Entry 7LIV (electron microscopy, 3.60 A resolution); this record covers chains C and r of the 12 polymer chains in the assembly.

Chain C:
Molecule: Major capsid protein
From: Human cytomegalovirus (strain AD169)
Reference sequence: P16729 (MCP_HCMVA); residues 1-1370 here = UniProt positions 1-1370
Amino-acid sequence (1370 residues; each row starts with the number of its first residue):
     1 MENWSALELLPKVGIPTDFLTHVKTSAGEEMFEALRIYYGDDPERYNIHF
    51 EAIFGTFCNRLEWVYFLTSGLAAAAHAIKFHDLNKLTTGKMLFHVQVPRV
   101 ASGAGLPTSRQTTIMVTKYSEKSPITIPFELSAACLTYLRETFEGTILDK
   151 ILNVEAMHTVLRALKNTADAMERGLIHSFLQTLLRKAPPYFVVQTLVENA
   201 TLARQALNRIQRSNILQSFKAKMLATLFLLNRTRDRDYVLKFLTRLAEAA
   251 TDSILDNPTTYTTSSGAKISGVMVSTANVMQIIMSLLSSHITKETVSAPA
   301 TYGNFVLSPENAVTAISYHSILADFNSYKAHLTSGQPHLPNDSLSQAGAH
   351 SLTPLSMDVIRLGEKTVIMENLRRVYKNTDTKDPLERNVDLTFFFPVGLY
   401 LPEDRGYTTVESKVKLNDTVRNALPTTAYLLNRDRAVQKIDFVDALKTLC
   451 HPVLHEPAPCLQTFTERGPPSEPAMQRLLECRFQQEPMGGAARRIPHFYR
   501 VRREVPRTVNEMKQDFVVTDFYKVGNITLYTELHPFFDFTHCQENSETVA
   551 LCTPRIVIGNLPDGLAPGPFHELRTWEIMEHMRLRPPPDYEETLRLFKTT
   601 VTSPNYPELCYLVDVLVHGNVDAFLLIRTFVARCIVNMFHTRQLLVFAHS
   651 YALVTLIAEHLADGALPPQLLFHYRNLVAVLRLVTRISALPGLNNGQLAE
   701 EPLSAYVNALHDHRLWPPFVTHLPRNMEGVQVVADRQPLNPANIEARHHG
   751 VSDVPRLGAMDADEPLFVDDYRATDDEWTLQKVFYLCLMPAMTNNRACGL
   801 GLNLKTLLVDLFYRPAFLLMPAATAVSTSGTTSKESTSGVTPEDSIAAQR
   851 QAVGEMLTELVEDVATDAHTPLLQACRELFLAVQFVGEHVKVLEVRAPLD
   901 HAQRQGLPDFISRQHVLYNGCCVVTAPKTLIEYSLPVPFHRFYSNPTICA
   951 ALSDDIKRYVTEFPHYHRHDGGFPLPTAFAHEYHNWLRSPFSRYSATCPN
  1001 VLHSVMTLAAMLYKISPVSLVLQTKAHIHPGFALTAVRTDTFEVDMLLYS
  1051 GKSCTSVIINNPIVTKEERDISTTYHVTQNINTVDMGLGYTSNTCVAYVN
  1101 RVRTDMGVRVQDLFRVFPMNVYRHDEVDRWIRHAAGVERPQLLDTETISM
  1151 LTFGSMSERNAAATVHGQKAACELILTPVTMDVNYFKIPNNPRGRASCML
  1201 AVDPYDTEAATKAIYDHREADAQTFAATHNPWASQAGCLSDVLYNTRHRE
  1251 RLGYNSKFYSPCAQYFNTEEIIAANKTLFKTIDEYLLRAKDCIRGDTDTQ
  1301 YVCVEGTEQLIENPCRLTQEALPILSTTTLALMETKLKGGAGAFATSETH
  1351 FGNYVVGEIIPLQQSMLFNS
Not modelled in the structure: 823-844
Cystine bridges: C1292-C1303

Chain r:
Molecule: Triplex capsid protein 2
From: Human cytomegalovirus (strain AD169)
Reference sequence: P16728 (TRX2_HCMVA); numbering as in UniProt (aligned over 1-306)
Amino-acid sequence (306 residues; numbered 1 to 306; the number before each row is that of its first residue):
     1 MAAMEANIFCTFDHKLSIADVGKLTKLVAAVVPIPQRLHLIKHYQLGLHQ
    51 FVDHTRGYVRLRGLLRNMTLTLMRRVEGNQILLHVPTHGLLYTVLNTGPV
   101 TWEKGDALCVLPPLFHGPLARENLLTLGQWELVLPWIVPMPLALEINQRL
   151 LIMGLFSLDRSYEEVKAAVQQLQTITFRDATFTIPDPVIDQHLLIDMKTA
   201 CLSMSMVANLASELTMTYVRKLALEDSSMLLVKCQELLMRLDRERSVGEP
   251 RTPARPQHVSPDDEIARLSALFVMLRQLDDLIREQVVFTVCDVSPDNKSA
   301 TCIFKG
Not modelled in the structure: 1-2

How chain C and chain r interact:
Contacting residue pairs (37):
  L83(C) with N79(r)
  N84(C) with E77(r); N79(r), hydrogen bond (backbone-backbone)
  K85(C) with E77(r); G78(r)
  L86(C) with N79(r)
  T87(C) with L16(r)
  T88(C) with K15(r)
  Y119(C) with K15(r)
  E121(C) with D13(r)
  K122(C) with F12(r); N79(r)
  P124(C) with T11(r); L40(r)
  T126(C) with H39(r); L40(r)
  H319(C) with I18(r)
  V1064(C) with M4(r)
  T1065(C) with M4(r); F9(r); H39(r), hydrogen bond
  H1076(C) with H39(r)
  T1078(C) with H39(r)
  N1080(C) with Q80(r), hydrogen bond
  N1082(C) with N79(r)
  L1143(C) with V273(r); M274(r), hydrophobic
  T1145(C) with V273(r); R276(r)
  I1148(C) with Q277(r)
  T1152(C) with R56(r), hydrogen bond (backbone-side chain); R60(r)
  F1153(C) with R56(r); R60(r)
  E1250(C) with H54(r); T55(r)
  R1251(C) with T55(r)
Other interface residues (no listed pair), chain C (31 interface residues in all): I125, I1063, K1066, E1067, M1119, Y1254
Other interface residues (no listed pair), chain r (28 interface residues in all): A6, N7, V21, I195, T199, A270

In short:
The interface between chain C and chain r involves 31 residues on one side and 28 on the other, with 4
hydrogen bonds. Among the polar pairs are T1065(C)-H39(r), N1080(C)-Q80(r) and T1152(C)-R56(r).
Here chain C is Major capsid protein and chain r is Triplex capsid protein 2, both from Human cytomegalovirus
(strain AD169). Entry 7LIV (Structure of human transfer RNA visualized in the cytomegalovirus, a DNA virus)
was determined by electron microscopy (same publication as 7LJ3).
